Entry 3LOS (electron microscopy, 4.30 A resolution (low resolution: residue-level contacts below are approximate; hydrogen-bond / salt-bridge calls are withheld)); this record covers chains A and B of the 16 polymer chains in the assembly.

[Chain A (and B)]
Protein: Chaperonin
Source organism: Methanococcus maripaludis
Notes: chain B of this document is another copy of the same molecule, construct and numbering; everything in this record applies to it too
Reference sequence: Q877G8 (Q877G8_METMP); residues 1-543 here = UniProt positions 1-543
Sequence (543 residues; numbered 1 to 543; the number before each row is that of its first residue):
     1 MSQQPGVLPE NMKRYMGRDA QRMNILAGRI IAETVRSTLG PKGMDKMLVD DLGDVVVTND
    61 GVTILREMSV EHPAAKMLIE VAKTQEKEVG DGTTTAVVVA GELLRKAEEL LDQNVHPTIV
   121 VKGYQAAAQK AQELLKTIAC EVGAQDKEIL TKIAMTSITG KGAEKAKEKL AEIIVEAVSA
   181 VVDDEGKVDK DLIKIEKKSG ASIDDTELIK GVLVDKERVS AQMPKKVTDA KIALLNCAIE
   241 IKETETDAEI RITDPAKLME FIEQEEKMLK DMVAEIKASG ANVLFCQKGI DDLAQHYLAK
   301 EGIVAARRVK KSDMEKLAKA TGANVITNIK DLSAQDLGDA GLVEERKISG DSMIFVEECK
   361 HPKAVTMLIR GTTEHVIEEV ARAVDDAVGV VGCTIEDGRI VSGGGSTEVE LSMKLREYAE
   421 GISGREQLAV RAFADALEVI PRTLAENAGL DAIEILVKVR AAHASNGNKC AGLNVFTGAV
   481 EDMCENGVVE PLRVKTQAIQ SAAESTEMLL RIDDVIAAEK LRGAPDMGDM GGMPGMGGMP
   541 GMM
Disordered / not traced: 533-543
Disulfide bonds: Cys237-Cys286, Cys470-Cys484
From the paper describing this entry:
  - self-association interface (contacts with another copy of this molecule); pairs are residue here / residue on that copy: Asp45-Arg511
  - conformationally variable residues (domain motion): Asp45, Arg511

[Interface between chain A and chain B]
Residue-residue contacts (87):
  Met12(A) - Asp51(B)
  Lys13(A) - Val49(B)
  Tyr15(A) - Gln4(B)
  Met16(A) - Met1(B)
  Asn24(A) - Met47(B)
  Val70(A) - Leu52(B)
  Pro73(A) - Val49(B)
  Met77(A) - Leu48(B)
  Met77(A) - Asp54(B)
  Glu80(A) - His375(B)
  Thr84(A) - Thr373(B)
  His116(A) - Glu446(B)
  Glu185(A) - Lys225(B)
  Glu185(A) - Arg346(B)
  Lys187(A) - Lys347(B)
  Val188(A) - Lys225(B)
  Glu245(A) - Glu243(B)
  Thr246(A) - Glu243(B)
  Ala248(A) - Arg251(B)
  Ala248(A) - Ile252(B)
  Glu249(A) - Asp247(B)
  Glu249(A) - Ala248(B)
  Glu249(A) - Glu249(B)
  Glu249(A) - Ile250(B)
  Glu249(A) - Arg251(B)
  Ile250(A) - Ile250(B)
  Ile250(A) - Arg251(B)
  Ile250(A) - Ile252(B)
  Ile250(A) - Thr253(B)
  Arg251(A) - Ile252(B)
  Arg251(A) - Thr253(B)
  Arg251(A) - Leu258(B)
  Ile252(A) - Thr253(B)
  Ile252(A) - Pro255(B)
  Thr253(A) - Thr253(B)
  Phe261(A) - Pro255(B)
  Phe261(A) - Ala256(B)
  Gln264(A) - Ala256(B)
  Val325(A) - Gln222(B)
  Val325(A) - Met223(B)
  Ile326(A) - His296(B)
  Asn328(A) - Asp292(B)
  Asn328(A) - His296(B)
  Ile329(A) - Glu266(B)
  Gln497(A) - Ser202(B)
  Gln497(A) - Ile203(B)
  Glu504(A) - Ile203(B)
  Met508(A) - Asp45(B)
  Met508(A) - Val56(B)
  Leu510(A) - Asp45(B)
  Arg511(A) - Met44(B)
  Arg511(A) - Asp45(B)
  Ile512(A) - Asp45(B)
  Ile512(A) - Lys46(B)
  Ile512(A) - Met47(B)
  Asp514(A) - Asp45(B)
  Asp514(A) - Lys46(B)
  Asp514(A) - Met47(B)
  Val515(A) - Met47(B)
  Ile516(A) - Met47(B)
  Ile516(A) - Val49(B)
  Ala517(A) - Met47(B)
  Ala517(A) - Leu48(B)
  Ala517(A) - Val49(B)
  Ala518(A) - Pro5(B)
  Glu519(A) - Leu48(B)
  Glu519(A) - Val49(B)
  Glu519(A) - Asp50(B)
  Lys520(A) - Asp50(B)
  Lys520(A) - Glu67(B)
  Lys520(A) - Met68(B)
  Lys520(A) - Ser69(B)
  Arg522(A) - Val49(B)
  Arg522(A) - Asp50(B)
  Arg522(A) - Gly53(B)
  Arg522(A) - Asp54(B)
  Arg522(A) - Val55(B)
  Arg522(A) - Glu67(B)
  Gly523(A) - Asp50(B)
  Gly523(A) - Asp51(B)
  Ala524(A) - Asp51(B)
  Pro525(A) - Asp51(B)
  Asp526(A) - Asp51(B)
  Asp529(A) - Pro5(B)
  Asp529(A) - Leu8(B)
  Gly531(A) - Gln4(B)
  Gly532(A) - Gln4(B)
Other interface residues (no listed pair), chain A (55 interface residues in all): Lys76, Glu260, Lys330, Leu332, Leu521, Gly528
Other interface residues (no listed pair), chain B (53 interface residues in all): Val7, Thr38, Asp254, Met259, Ile262, Glu263, Lys300, Glu374, Val376
Interface features reported in the paper:
  - pairs named by the authors: Arg511(A)-Asp45(B)

[In short]
55 residues of chain A and 53 residues of chain B are in contact. The paper describes a contact between
Arg511(A) and Asp45(B). The paper reports conformational variability at Asp45(A) and Arg511(A); a
self-association interface involving Asp45(A) and Arg511(A).
Both chains are Chaperonin (Methanococcus maripaludis). Entry 3LOS (Atomic Model of Mm-cpn in the Closed
State) was determined by electron microscopy, deposited together with 3IYF.
